PDB entry 4M55 | X-ray diffraction, 2.86 A resolution | chains A and F of the 6 polymer chains in the assembly

[Chain A (and F)]
Name: UDP-glucuronic acid decarboxylase 1
From: Homo sapiens
Notes: EC 4.1.1.35; chain F of this document is another copy of the same molecule, construct and numbering; everything in this record applies to it too
UniProt: Q8NBZ7 (UXS1_HUMAN); residue numbers follow UniProt; this construct covers 85-420
Chain sequence (336 residues; numbered 85 to 420; the number before each row is that of its first residue):
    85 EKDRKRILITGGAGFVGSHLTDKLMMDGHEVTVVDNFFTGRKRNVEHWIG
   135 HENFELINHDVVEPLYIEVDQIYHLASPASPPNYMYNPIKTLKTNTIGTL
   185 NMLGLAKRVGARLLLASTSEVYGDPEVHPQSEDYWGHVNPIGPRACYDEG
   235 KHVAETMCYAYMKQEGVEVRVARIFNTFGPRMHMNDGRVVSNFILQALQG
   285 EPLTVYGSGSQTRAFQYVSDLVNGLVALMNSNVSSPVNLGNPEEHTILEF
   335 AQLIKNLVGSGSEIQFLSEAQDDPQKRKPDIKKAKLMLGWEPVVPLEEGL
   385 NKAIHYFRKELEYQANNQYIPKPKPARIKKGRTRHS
Disordered / not traced: 85-87, 163-169, 207-233, 290-294, 351-360, 400-420 (chain F: 85-94, 110-117, 134-140, 156-169, 195-236, 253-260, 284-301, 324-329, 343-363, 400-420)
Sequence notes: engineered mutation His-236 (Arg in Q8NBZ7)
Ligand contacts:
  - NAD (nicotinamide-adenine-dinucleotide): Gly-95, Ala-97, Gly-98, Phe-99, Val-100, Gly-101, Val-118, Asp-119, Asn-120, Phe-121, Phe-122, Thr-123, Gly-124, His-143, Asp-144, Val-145, Val-146, Leu-159, Ala-160, Ser-161, Pro-162, Thr-178, Ala-200, Ser-201, Thr-202, Lys-235, Ile-258, Phe-259, Asn-260, Thr-261, His-267, Arg-272
  - pyrophosphate (POP): Gly-188, Lys-191, Tyr-245
Curated features (UniProtKB/Swiss-Prot):
  - active site: Tyr-231 (Proton acceptor)
  - binding site (NAD(+)): Gly-98, Phe-99, Val-100, Asp-119, Asn-120, Phe-122, Thr-123, Gly-124, Asp-144, Val-145, Leu-159, Ser-161, Thr-178, Ala-200, Tyr-231, Lys-235, Thr-261, His-267, Arg-272
  - binding site (UDP-alpha-D-glucuronate): Leu-149, Tyr-150, Lys-177, Asn-185, Gly-188, Lys-191, Arg-192, Tyr-245, Gln-248, Glu-249
  - modified residue: Thr-94 (Phosphothreonine)
  - glycosylation: Asn-316 (N-linked (GlcNAc...) asparagine)
  - mutagenesis: Glu-204 (E204A: Reduced UDP-glucuronic acid decarboxylase activity), Tyr-231 (Y231F: Abolished UDP-glucuronic acid decarboxylase activity), Arg-361 (R361Q: Strongly reduced UDP-glucuronic acid decarboxylase activity)

[Chain A / chain F interface]
Pairs across the interface - 26 pairs, chain A then chain F:
  Asn-120(A) / Asn-142(F)  hydrogen bond (backbone-side chain)
  Phe-121(A) / Phe-121(F)  hydrophobic
  Phe-121(A) / Lys-126(F)  hydrogen bond (backbone-side chain)
  Phe-122(A) / Lys-126(F)  hydrogen bond (backbone-side chain)
  Gly-124(A) / Lys-126(F)
  Arg-125(A) / Arg-125(F)
  Arg-125(A) / Lys-126(F)
  Arg-125(A) / Arg-127(F)
  Arg-125(A) / Glu-130(F)  salt bridge
  Lys-126(A) / Phe-121(F)
  Lys-126(A) / Phe-122(F)  hydrogen bond (side chain-backbone)
  Arg-127(A) / Tyr-397(F)
  Glu-130(A) / Arg-125(F)  salt bridge
  Gly-134(A) / Tyr-170(F)
  Asn-142(A) / Asn-120(F)  hydrogen bond (side chain-backbone)
  Asn-142(A) / Asn-142(F)  hydrogen bond
  Lys-393(A) / Tyr-397(F)  hydrogen bond
  Lys-393(A) / Ala-399(F)
  Glu-394(A) / Tyr-397(F)  hydrogen bond
  Glu-396(A) / Glu-396(F)
  Tyr-397(A) / Arg-127(F)  hydrogen bond
  Tyr-397(A) / Lys-393(F)
  Tyr-397(A) / Glu-394(F)  hydrogen bond
  Tyr-397(A) / Tyr-397(F)  hydrophobic
  Ala-399(A) / His-389(F)
  Ala-399(A) / Lys-393(F)
Interface residues without a listed pair, chain A (19 interface residues in all): Thr-123, Ile-133, Tyr-170, His-389
Interface residues without a listed pair, chain F (16 interface residues in all): Ile-133

[Summary]
19 residues of chain A face 16 of chain F across their interface, with 10 hydrogen bonds and 2 salt bridges.
Among the polar pairs are Arg-125(A)/Glu-130(F), Asn-120(A)/Asn-142(F) and Phe-121(A)/Lys-126(F). Bound to
chain A: NAD and pyrophosphate.
Chain A and chain F are both UDP-glucuronic acid decarboxylase 1 (Homo sapiens); the structure, Crystal
structure of Human UDP-xylose synthase R236H substitution, was determined by X-ray diffraction (same
publication as 4LK3).
